Entry 9F6D (electron microscopy, 3.60 A resolution); this record covers chains A and C of the 6 polymer chains in the assembly.

== Chain A ==
Molecule: DNA polymerase epsilon catalytic subunit A
From: Homo sapiens
Notes: EC 2.7.7.7, 3.1.11.-
UniProtKB: Q07864 (DPOE1_HUMAN); residue numbers follow UniProt; this construct covers 1-1200
Amino-acid sequence (1200 residues; numbered 1 to 1200; the number before each row is that of its first residue):
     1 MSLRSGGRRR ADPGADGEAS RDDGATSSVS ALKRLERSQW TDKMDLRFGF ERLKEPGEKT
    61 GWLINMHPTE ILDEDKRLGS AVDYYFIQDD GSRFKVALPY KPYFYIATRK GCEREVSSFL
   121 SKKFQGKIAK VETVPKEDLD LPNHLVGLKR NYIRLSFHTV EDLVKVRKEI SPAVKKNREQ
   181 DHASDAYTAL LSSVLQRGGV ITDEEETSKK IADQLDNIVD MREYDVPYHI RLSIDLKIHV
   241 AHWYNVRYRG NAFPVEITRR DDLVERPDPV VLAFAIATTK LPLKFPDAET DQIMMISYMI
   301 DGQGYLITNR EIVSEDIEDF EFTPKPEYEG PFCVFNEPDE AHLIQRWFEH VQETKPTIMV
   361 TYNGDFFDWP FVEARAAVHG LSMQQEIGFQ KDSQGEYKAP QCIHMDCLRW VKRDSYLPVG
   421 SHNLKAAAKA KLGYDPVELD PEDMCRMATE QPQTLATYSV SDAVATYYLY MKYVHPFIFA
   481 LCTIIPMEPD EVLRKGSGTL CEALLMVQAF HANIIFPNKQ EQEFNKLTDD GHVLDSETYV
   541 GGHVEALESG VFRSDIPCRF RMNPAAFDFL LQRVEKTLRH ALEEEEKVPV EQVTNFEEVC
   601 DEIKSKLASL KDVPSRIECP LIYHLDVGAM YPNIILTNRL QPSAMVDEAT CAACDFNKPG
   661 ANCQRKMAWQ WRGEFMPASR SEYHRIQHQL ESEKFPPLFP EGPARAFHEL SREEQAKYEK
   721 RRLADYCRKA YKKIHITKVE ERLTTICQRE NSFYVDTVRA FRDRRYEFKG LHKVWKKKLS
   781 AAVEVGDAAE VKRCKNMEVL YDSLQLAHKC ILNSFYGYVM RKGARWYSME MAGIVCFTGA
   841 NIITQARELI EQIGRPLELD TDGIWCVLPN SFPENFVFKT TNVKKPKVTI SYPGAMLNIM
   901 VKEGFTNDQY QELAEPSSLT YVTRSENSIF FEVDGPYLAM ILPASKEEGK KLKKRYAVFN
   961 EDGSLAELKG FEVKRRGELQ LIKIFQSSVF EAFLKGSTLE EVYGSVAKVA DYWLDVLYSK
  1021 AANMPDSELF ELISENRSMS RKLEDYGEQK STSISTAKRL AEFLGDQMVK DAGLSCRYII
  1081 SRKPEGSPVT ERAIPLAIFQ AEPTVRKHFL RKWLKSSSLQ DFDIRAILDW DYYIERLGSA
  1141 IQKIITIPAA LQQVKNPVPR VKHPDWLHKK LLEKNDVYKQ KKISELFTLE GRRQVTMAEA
Disordered / not traced: 1-26, 182-212, 1198-1200
Construct notes: engineered mutation A275 (Asp in Q07864), A277 (Glu in Q07864)
Curated features (UniProtKB/Swiss-Prot):
  - modified residue: S1184 (Phosphoserine)
  - natural variant: A189 (A189T: Found in a colorectal sample), R231 (R231H: Found in a colorectal sample), P286 (P286H: Found in a colorectal sample; P286R: Found in a colorectal sample), F367 (F367S: Found in a colorectal sample), V411 (V411L: In CRCS12; uncertain significance), L424 (L424V: In CRCS12), P436 (P436R: Found in a colorectal sample), Y458 (Y458F: In CRCS12; uncertain significance), S459 (S459F: Found in a colorectal sample), R762 (R762W: Found in a colorectal sample), K777 (K777N: Found in a colorectal sample), A1007 (A1007P: In IMAGEI; uncertain significance), 1 further natural variant entry in UniProt
Bound ions: Mg2+: V627, D862 (together with 2',3'-dideoxyadenosine triphosphate); 4Fe-4S cluster Fe: C651, C654, C663, C747
Ligand contacts:
  - 2',3'-dideoxyadenosine triphosphate (DDS): V627, G628, A629, M630, Y631, P632, R765, Y816, D862
  - 4Fe-4S cluster (SF4): V646, C651, C654, F656, N657, C663, Q664, C747, Q748, R749
What the authors report for this chain:
  - binding site for 2',3'-dideoxyadenosine triphosphate: A629, M630, R765
  - contacts within the chain: E858-K954, D860-K954

== Chain C ==
Molecule: Proliferating cell nuclear antigen
From: Homo sapiens
UniProtKB: P12004 (PCNA_HUMAN); numbering as in UniProt (aligned over 1-261)
Amino-acid sequence (261 residues; each row starts with the number of its first residue):
     1 MFEARLVQGS ILKKVLEALK DLINEACWDI SSSGVNLQSM DSSHVSLVQL TLRSEGFDTY
    61 RCDRNLAMGV NLTSMSKILK CAGNEDIITL RAEDNADTLA LVFEAPNQEK VSDYEMKLMD
   121 LDVEQLGIPE QEYSCVVKMP SGEFARICRD LSHIGDAVVI SCAKDGVKFS ASGELGNGNI
   181 KLSQTSNVDK EEEAVTIEMN EPVQLTFALR YLNFFTKATP LSSTVTLSMS ADVPLVVEYK
   241 IADMGHLKYY LAPKIEDEEG S
Disordered / not traced: 259-261
Curated features (UniProtKB/Swiss-Prot):
  - DNA-binding region: R61 to K80
  - modified residue: K14 (N6-acetyllysine), K77 (N6-acetyllysine), K80 (N6-acetyllysine), Y211 (Phosphotyrosine), K248 (N6-acetyllysine)
  - cross-link (Glycyl lysine isopeptide (Lys-Gly)): K164 (interchain with G-Cter in SUMO2), K254 (interchain with G-Cter in SUMO2)
  - natural variant: S228 (S228I: In ATLD2)
  - mutagenesis: K13 (K13R: Inhibits acetylation, recruitment to DNA damage sites, inducible ubiquitination and protein degradation, DNA replication and repair synthesis efficiencies, but homotrimer formation, nuclear ...), K14 (K14R: Inhibits acetylation, recruitment to DNA damage sites, inducible ubiquitination and protein degradation, DNA replication and repair synthesis efficiencies, but homotrimer formation, nuclear ...), K20 (K20R: Inhibits acetylation, recruitment to DNA damage sites, inducible ubiquitination and protein degradation, DNA replication and repair synthesis efficiencies, but homotrimer formation, nuclear ...), M40 (M40A: Complete loss of interaction with UHRF2), S43 to V45 (No effect on POLD3-binding. Impairs binding to ALKBH2), K77 (K77A: Inhibits recruitment to DNA damage sites, but nuclear localization is similar as the wild-type; in association with A-80 ...), K80 (K80A: Inhibits recruitment to DNA damage sites, but nuclear localization is similar as the wild-type; in association with A-77 ...), Q125 to I128 (Strong decrease in POLD3-binding. Impairs binding to ALKBH2), I128 (I128A: Complete loss of interaction with UHRF2), K164 (K164R: Abolishes ubiquitination. No effect on interaction with SHPRH), V188 to K190 (No effect on POLD3-binding. No effect on ALKBH2-binding), Y211 (Y211F: Alters chromatin-associated PCNA stability and its function in DNA replication and repair), 3 further mutagenesis entries in UniProt

== How chain A and chain C interact ==
Pairs across the interface (11; chain A residue first):
  S679(A) - D257(C)  hydrogen bond
  S681(A) - D257(C)  hydrogen bond
  E682(A) - K254(C)  salt bridge
  R685(A) - A252(C)
  R685(A) - I255(C)
  R721(A) - S42(C)
  Y726(A) - K254(C)  hydrogen bond
  K729(A) - D21(C)
  K729(A) - R210(C)
  K729(A) - Y211(C)
  A730(A) - R210(C)
Interface residues without a listed pair, chain A (10 interface residues in all): Q689, Y731
Interface residues without a listed pair, chain C (14 interface residues in all): L22, S43, H44, V45, D156, F214
From the paper, about this interface:
  - interface residues, chain C: R210(C), Y211(C)

== In short ==
Chain A and chain C form an interface of 10 and 14 residues respectively; the contacts include 3 hydrogen
bonds and 1 salt bridge. Polar pairs include E682(A)-K254(C), S679(A)-D257(C) and S681(A)-D257(C). The paper
reports a binding site for 2',3'-dideoxyadenosine triphosphate at A629(A), M630(A) and R765(A); interface
residues R210(C) and Y211(C).
Here chain A is DNA polymerase epsilon catalytic subunit A and chain C is Proliferating cell nuclear antigen,
both from Homo sapiens. Entry 9F6D (Human DNA polymerase epsilon bound to DNA and PCNA (open conformation))
was determined by electron microscopy (same publication as 9F6E, 9F6F, 9F6I, 9F6J, 9F6K and 9F6L).
